PDB entry 4QFL | X-ray diffraction, 1.75 A resolution | chain A

[Chain A]
Name: ABC transporter periplasmic peptide-binding protein
UniProtKB: A7Y7W1 (A7Y7W1_PSEU9); residues 1-535 here = UniProt positions 1-535
Sequence (541 residues; each row starts with the number of its first residue):
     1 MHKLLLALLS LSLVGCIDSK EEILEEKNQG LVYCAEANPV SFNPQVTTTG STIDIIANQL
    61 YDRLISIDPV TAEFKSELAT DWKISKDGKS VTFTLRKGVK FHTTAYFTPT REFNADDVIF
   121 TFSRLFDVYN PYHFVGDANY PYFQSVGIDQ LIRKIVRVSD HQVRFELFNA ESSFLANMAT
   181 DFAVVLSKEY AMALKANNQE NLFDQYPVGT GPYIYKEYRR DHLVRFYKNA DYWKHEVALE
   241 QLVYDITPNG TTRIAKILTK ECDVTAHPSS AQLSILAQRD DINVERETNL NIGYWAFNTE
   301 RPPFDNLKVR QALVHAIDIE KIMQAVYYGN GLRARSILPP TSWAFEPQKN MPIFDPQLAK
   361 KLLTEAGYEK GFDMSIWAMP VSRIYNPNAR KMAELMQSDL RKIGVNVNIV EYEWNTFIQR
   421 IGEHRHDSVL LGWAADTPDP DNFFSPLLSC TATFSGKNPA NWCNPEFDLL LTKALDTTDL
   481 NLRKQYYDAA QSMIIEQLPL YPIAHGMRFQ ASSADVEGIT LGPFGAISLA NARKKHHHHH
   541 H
Disordered / not traced: 1-28, 536-541
Cystine bridges: Cys-34/Cys-262, Cys-450/Cys-463
Differences from the reference sequence: expression tag (536-541)
Ligand contacts: alanine / phenylalanine: Thr-48, Thr-49, Gly-50, Ser-51, Phe-182, Tyr-294, Arg-383, Tyr-385, Trp-414, Ile-418, Leu-431, Gly-432, Trp-433, Ala-434, Asp-436, Lys-457

[Summary]
Ligands of chain A: alanine / phenylalanine.
Chain A is ABC transporter periplasmic peptide-binding protein; the structure, Crystal structure of dipeptide
binding protein from pseudoalteromonas sp. SM9913 in complex with Ala-Phe, was determined by X-ray diffraction
(same publication as 4QFK, 4QFN, 4QFO and 4QFP).
